Entry 8C84 (X-ray diffraction, 1.90 A resolution); this record covers chains B and L of the 4 polymer chains in the assembly.

# Chain B
Molecule: MEF2D protein
Source organism: Homo sapiens
UniProtKB: Q05BX2 (Q05BX2_HUMAN); residue numbers follow UniProt; this construct covers 2-94
Sequence (93 residues; row label = number of the first residue in the row):
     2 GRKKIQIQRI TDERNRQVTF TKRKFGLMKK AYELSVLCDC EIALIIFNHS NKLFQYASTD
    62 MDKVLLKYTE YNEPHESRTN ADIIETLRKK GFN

# Chain L
Molecule: 14-nt DNA strand
Sequence (14 nucleotides; row label = number of the first residue in the row):
     2 TCTTATAAAT AGTT

# How chain B and chain L interact
Residue-residue contacts (9; chain B residue first):
  Gly-2(B) with DT7(L), hydrogen bond to the base; DA8(L), hydrogen bond to the sugar
  Arg-3(B) with DT5(L), hydrogen bond to the base; DA6(L), hydrogen bond to the sugar; DT7(L), sugar contact
  Lys-5(B) with DA8(L), phosphate contact; DA9(L), salt bridge to the phosphate
  Lys-31(B) with DA10(L), hydrogen bond to the phosphate; DT11(L), salt bridge to the phosphate
Interface residues without a listed pair, chain B (8 interface residues in all): Lys-4, Ile-6, Lys-23, Asn-94
Interface residues without a listed pair, chain L (9 interface residues in all): DC3, DT4

# In short
The interface between chain B and chain L involves 8 residues on one side and 9 on the other, with 5 hydrogen
bonds and 2 salt bridges. Among the polar pairs are Gly-2(B)/DT7(L), Arg-3(B)/DT5(L) and Gly-2(B)/DA8(L).
Chain B is MEF2D protein (Homo sapiens) and chain L is a 14-nt DNA strand; the structure, Crystal structure of
MADS-box/MEF2D N-terminal domain complex, was determined by X-ray diffraction, deposited together with 8Q9N,
8PDE, 8Q9P, 8Q9Q and 8Q9R.
